PDB entry 3MVB | X-ray diffraction, 2.79 A resolution | chains O and D of the 3 polymer chains in the assembly

== Chain O ==
Name: Transcription termination factor, mitochondrial
From: Homo sapiens
UniProt: Q99551 (MTERF_HUMAN); residue numbers follow UniProt; this construct covers 57-396
Sequence (343 residues; numbered 54 to 396; the number before each row is that of its first residue):
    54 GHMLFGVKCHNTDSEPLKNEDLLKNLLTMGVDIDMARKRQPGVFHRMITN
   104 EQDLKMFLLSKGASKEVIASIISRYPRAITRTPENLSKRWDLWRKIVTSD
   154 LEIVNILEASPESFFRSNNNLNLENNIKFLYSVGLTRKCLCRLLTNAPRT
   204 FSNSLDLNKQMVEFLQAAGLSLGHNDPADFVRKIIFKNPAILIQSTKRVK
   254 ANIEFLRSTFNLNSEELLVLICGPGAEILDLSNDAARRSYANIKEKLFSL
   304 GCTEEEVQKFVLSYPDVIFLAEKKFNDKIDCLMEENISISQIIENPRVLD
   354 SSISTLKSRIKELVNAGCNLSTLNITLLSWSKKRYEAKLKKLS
Disordered / not traced: 54-72
Differences from the reference sequence: expression tag (54-56); engineered mutation Ala162 (Arg in Q99551), Ala243 (Phe in Q99551), Ala288 (Tyr in Q99551)
Curated features (UniProtKB/Swiss-Prot):
  - region (Interaction with DNA): Arg169, Ser170, Gln247 to Arg251, Ala324 to Lys331, Ser355 to Thr358, Ser384 to Lys391
  - site (Interaction with DNA): Arg202, Arg350
Reported in the primary citation:
  - mutagenesis - R387A: abolished binding to the 22-nt DNA strand
  - mutagenesis - R350A: unchanged binding to termination sequence

== Chain D ==
Molecule: 22-nt DNA strand
Sequence (22 nucleotides; numbered 1 to 22; the number before each row is that of its first residue):
     1 ATTACCGGGCTCTGCCATCTTA

== Chain O / chain D interface ==
Contacting residue pairs (35):
  Lys91(O) - DC15(D)  sugar contact
  Arg92(O) - DC15(D)  salt bridge to the phosphate
  Arg127(O) - DG14(D)  salt bridge to the phosphate
  Ile159(O) - DC12(D)  base contact
  Ala162(O) - DC12(D)  base contact
  Ala162(O) - DT13(D)  sugar contact
  Ser163(O) - DC12(D)  phosphate contact
  Ser163(O) - DT13(D)  hydrogen bond to the phosphate
  Pro164(O) - DG14(D)  phosphate contact
  Glu165(O) - DG14(D)  base contact
  Glu165(O) - DC15(D)  hydrogen bond to the base
  Arg169(O) - DC15(D)  base contact
  Arg195(O) - DG9(D)  salt bridge to the phosphate
  Arg195(O) - DT11(D)  hydrogen bond to the base
  Thr198(O) - DC12(D)  base contact
  Asn199(O) - DT11(D)  base contact
  Asn199(O) - DC12(D)  sugar contact
  Ala200(O) - DC12(D)  sugar contact
  Pro201(O) - DC12(D)  sugar contact
  Arg202(O) - DT13(D)  base contact
  Arg202(O) - DG14(D)  hydrogen bond to the base
  Phe239(O) - DG9(D)  phosphate contact
  Lys240(O) - DT11(D)  base contact
  Pro242(O) - DT11(D)  base contact
  Glu280(O) - DT11(D)  base contact
  Arg350(O) - DC6(D)  base contact
  Arg350(O) - DG7(D)  hydrogen bond to the base
  Asn377(O) - DT3(D)  phosphate contact
  Asn377(O) - DA4(D)  hydrogen bond to the phosphate
  Thr379(O) - DA4(D)  hydrogen bond to the phosphate
  Trp383(O) - DT3(D)  phosphate contact
  Trp383(O) - DA4(D)  phosphate contact
  Arg387(O) - DA4(D)  base contact
  Lys391(O) - DT3(D)  salt bridge to the phosphate
  Lys394(O) - DT2(D)  salt bridge to the phosphate
Also at the interface, not in a pair above, chain O (27 interface residues in all): Asn158
Also at the interface, not in a pair above, chain D (14 interface residues in all): DC5, DG8, DC16

== Summary ==
Chain O and chain D form an interface of 27 and 14 residues respectively, with 7 hydrogen bonds and 5 salt
bridges. Among the polar pairs are Glu165(O)-DC15(D), Arg195(O)-DT11(D) and Arg202(O)-DG14(D). The paper
reports that R387A of chain O abolishes binding to the 22-nt DNA strand; R350A of chain O leaves binding to
termination sequence unchanged.
Here chain O is Transcription termination factor, mitochondrial (Homo sapiens) and chain D is a 22-nt DNA
strand. Entry 3MVB (Crystal structure of a triple RFY mutant of human MTERF1 bound to the termination
sequence) was determined by X-ray diffraction (same publication as 3MVA).
